Entry 8DO6 (electron microscopy, 3.10 A resolution); this record covers chains F and J of the 9 polymer chains in the assembly.

Chain F:
Protein: CRISPR system Cms endoribonuclease Csm3
From: Staphylococcus epidermidis RP62A
UniProtKB: Q5HK91 (Q5HK91_STAEQ); residue numbers follow UniProt; this construct covers 1-214
Chain sequence (214 residues; row label = number of the first residue in the row):
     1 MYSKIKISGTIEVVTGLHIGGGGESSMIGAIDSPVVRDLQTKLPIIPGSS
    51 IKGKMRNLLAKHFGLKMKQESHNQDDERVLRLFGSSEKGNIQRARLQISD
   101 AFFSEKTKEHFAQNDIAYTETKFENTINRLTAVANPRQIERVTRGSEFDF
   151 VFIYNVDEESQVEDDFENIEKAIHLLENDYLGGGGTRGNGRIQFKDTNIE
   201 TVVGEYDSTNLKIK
Unresolved in the structure: 1, 66-73
Reported in the primary citation:
  - catalytic residues: Asp32 (citing earlier work)
  - binding site for crRNA: Ser49, Lys52, Lys54, Arg56, Asn57, Ser86, Asn125, Ile127

Chain J:
Molecule: Target RNA
Sequence (43 nucleotides; numbered 1 to 43; the number before each row is that of its first residue):
     1 CUUUGUACUGAUGAUUUAUAUACUUCGGCAUACGUUCUCUAAA
Unresolved in the structure: 1-9, 36-43

How chain F and chain J interact:
Pairs across the interface (18; chain F residue first):
  Met27(F) with U25(J), phosphate contact
  Ile28(F) with U24(J), hydrogen bond to the sugar; U25(J), phosphate contact
  Gly29(F) with U25(J), hydrogen bond to the phosphate
  Asp32(F) with U25(J), phosphate contact
  Lys88(F) with G34(J), hydrogen bond to the phosphate; U35(J), salt bridge to the phosphate
  Val133(F) with C23(J), hydrogen bond to the sugar
  Ala134(F) with A22(J), base contact; C23(J), base contact
  Asn135(F) with C23(J), hydrogen bond to the sugar; U24(J), sugar contact; U25(J), hydrogen bond to the sugar; C26(J), sugar contact
  Pro136(F) with C23(J), base contact; U24(J), sugar contact; U25(J), sugar contact
  Arg137(F) with U25(J), base contact
Other interface residues (no listed pair), chain F (12 interface residues in all): Glu87, Thr126

Overview:
12 residues of chain F face 7 of chain J across their interface, with 6 hydrogen bonds and 1 salt bridge.
Polar contacts include Ile28(F)-U24(J), Val133(F)-C23(J) and Asn135(F)-C23(J). The paper reports the catalytic
residue Asp32(F); a binding site for crRNA at Ser49(F), Lys52(F) and Lys54(F) among others.
Here chain F is CRISPR system Cms endoribonuclease Csm3 (Staphylococcus epidermidis RP62A) and chain J is
Target RNA. Entry 8DO6 (The structure of S. epidermidis Cas10-Csm bound to target RNA) was determined by
electron microscopy.
